Entry 5M2I (X-ray diffraction, 2.15 A resolution); this record covers chains A and I of the 6 polymer chains in the assembly.

# Chain A
Protein: Tumor necrosis factor
From: Homo sapiens
UniProt: P01375 (TNFA_HUMAN); residues 1-157 here correspond to UniProt positions 77-233 (UniProt number = residue number + 76)
Chain sequence (157 residues; row label = number of the first residue in the row):
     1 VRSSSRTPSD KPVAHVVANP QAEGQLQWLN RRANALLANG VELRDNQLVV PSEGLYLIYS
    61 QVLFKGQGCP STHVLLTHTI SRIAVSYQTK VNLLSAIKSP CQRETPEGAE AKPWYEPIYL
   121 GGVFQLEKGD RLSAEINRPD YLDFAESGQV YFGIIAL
Not modelled in the structure: 1-9
Swiss-Prot annotation at these positions:
  - glycosylation: S4 (O-linked (GalNAc...) serine)
Disulfide bonds: C69-C101

# Chain I
Protein: VHH1
From: Lama glama
Chain sequence (121 residues; each row starts with the number of its first residue):
     2 VQLVESGGGL VQAGGSLSLS CSASGRSLSN YYMGWFRQAP GKERELLGNI SWRGYNIYYK
    62 DSVKGRFTIS RDDAKNTIYL QMNRLKPEDT AVYYCAASIL PLSDDPGWNT YWGQGTQVTV
   122 S
Disulfide bonds: C22-C96

# Interface between chain A and chain I
Pairs across the interface - 13 pairs, chain A then chain I:
  R32(A) - D106(I)  salt bridge
  E110(A) - R27(I)  salt bridge
  Y115(A) - N110(I)
  A145(A) - G108(I)
  A145(A) - W109(I)  hydrogen bond (backbone-backbone)
  E146(A) - L101(I)
  E146(A) - P107(I)
  E146(A) - G108(I)  hydrogen bond (side chain-backbone)
  E146(A) - W109(I)
  E146(A) - N110(I)  hydrogen bond (side chain-backbone)
  E146(A) - T111(I)
  S147(A) - D106(I)  hydrogen bond
  Q149(A) - L101(I)
Interface residues without a listed pair, chain I (9 interface residues in all): I100

# Overview
The interface between chain A and chain I involves 7 residues on one side and 9 on the other; the contacts
include 4 hydrogen bonds and 2 salt bridges. Polar pairs include R32(A)-D106(I), E110(A)-R27(I) and
E146(A)-G108(I).
Chain A is Tumor necrosis factor (Homo sapiens) and chain I is VHH1 (Lama glama); the structure, Structure of
human Tumor Necrosis Factor (TNF) in complex with the Llama VHH1, was determined by X-ray diffraction,
deposited together with 5M2J.
